7U7U - chains A and P of the 3 polymer chains in the assembly; structure by X-ray diffraction, 1.54 A resolution.

[Chain A]
Molecule: DNA polymerase eta
Organism: Homo sapiens
Notes: EC 2.7.7.7
UniProtKB: Q9Y253 (POLH_HUMAN); residue numbers follow UniProt; this construct covers 1-432
Sequence (435 residues; each row starts with the number of its first residue; numbers below 1 keep their minus sign (Gly-2 is residue -2)):
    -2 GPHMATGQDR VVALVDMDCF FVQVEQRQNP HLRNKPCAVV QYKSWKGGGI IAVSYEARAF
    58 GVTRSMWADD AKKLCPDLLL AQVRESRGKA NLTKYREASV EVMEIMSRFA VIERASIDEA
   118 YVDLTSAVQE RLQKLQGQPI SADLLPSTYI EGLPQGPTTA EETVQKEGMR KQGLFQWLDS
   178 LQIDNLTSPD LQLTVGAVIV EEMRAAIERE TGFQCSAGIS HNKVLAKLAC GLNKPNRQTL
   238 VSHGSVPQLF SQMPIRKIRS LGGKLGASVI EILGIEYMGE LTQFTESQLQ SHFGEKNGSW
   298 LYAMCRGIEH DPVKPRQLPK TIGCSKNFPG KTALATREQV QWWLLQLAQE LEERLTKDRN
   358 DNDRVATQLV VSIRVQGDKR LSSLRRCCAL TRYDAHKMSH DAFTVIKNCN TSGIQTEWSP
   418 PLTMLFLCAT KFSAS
Not modelled in the structure: 155-159
Sequence notes: expression tag (-2 to 0)
Metal / ion sites: Mg2+ site 1: Asp13, Asp115, Glu116 (together with XG4) (shared with DT8(P) of chain P); Mg2+ site 2: Asp13, Met14 (together with XG4)
Ligand contacts: XG4 (2'-deoxy-5'-O-[(R)-hydroxy{[(R)-hydroxy(phosphonooxy)phosphoryl]amino}phosphoryl]guanosine): Asp13, Met14, Asp15, Cys16, Phe17, Phe18, Gln38, Ile48, Ala49, Tyr52, Arg55, Arg61, Leu89, Ile114, Asp115, Lys231

[Chain P]
Molecule: 8-nt DNA strand
Sequence (8 nucleotides; numbered 1 to 8; the number before each row is that of its first residue):
     1 AGCGTCAT
Metal / ion sites: Mg2+: DT8 (together with XG4) (shared with Asp13(A), Asp115(A), Glu116(A) of chain A)

[Chain A / chain P interface]
Pairs across the interface - 24 pairs, chain A then chain P:
  Arg61(A) with DT8(P), base contact
  Ser113(A) with DT8(P), hydrogen bond to the phosphate
  Asp115(A) with DT8(P), phosphate contact
  Glu116(A) with DT8(P), phosphate contact
  Lys224(A) with DT8(P), phosphate contact
  Ile255(A) with DA7(P), phosphate contact
  Arg256(A) with DA7(P), hydrogen bond to the phosphate; DT8(P), salt bridge to the phosphate
  Ser257(A) with DC6(P), phosphate contact; DA7(P), hydrogen bond to the phosphate
  Leu258(A) with DA7(P), hydrogen bond to the phosphate
  Gly259(A) with DA7(P), hydrogen bond to the phosphate
  Gly260(A) with DC6(P), phosphate contact; DA7(P), phosphate contact
  Lys261(A) with DT5(P), salt bridge to the phosphate; DC6(P), hydrogen bond to the phosphate
  Leu262(A) with DC6(P), hydrogen bond to the phosphate
  Arg377(A) with DG4(P), salt bridge to the phosphate
  Leu381(A) with DC3(P), phosphate contact
  Arg382(A) with DG2(P), sugar contact; DC3(P), hydrogen bond to the phosphate; DG4(P), hydrogen bond to the base
  Arg383(A) with DG2(P), phosphate contact
  Cys384(A) with DG2(P), hydrogen bond to the phosphate
Also at the interface, not in a pair above, chain A (21 interface residues in all): Leu378, Ser379, Ser380
Also at the interface, not in a pair above, chain P (8 interface residues in all): DA1

[Overview]
21 residues of chain A and 8 residues of chain P are in contact, with 10 hydrogen bonds and 3 salt bridges.
Polar pairs include Arg382(A)-DG4(P), Ser113(A)-DT8(P) and Arg256(A)-DA7(P). Chain A binds compound XG4.
Asp13(A), Asp115(A), Glu116(A) and DT8(P) form the Mg2+ site.
Here chain A is DNA polymerase eta (Homo sapiens) and chain P is an 8-nt DNA strand. Entry 7U7U (Human DNA
polymerase eta-DNA-dGMPNPP ternary mismatch complex in 0.1 mM Mg2+ for 600s) was determined by X-ray
diffraction (same publication as 7U72, 7U73, 7U74, 7U75, 7U76, 7U77 and 26 further entries).
